Entry 3PS2 (X-ray diffraction, 2.30 A resolution); this record covers chain A.

[Chain A]
Protein: UDP-3-O-[3-hydroxymyristoyl] N-acetylglucosamine deacetylase
From: Escherichia coli IHE3034
Notes: EC 3.5.1.-
UniProtKB: D5CV28 (D5CV28_ECOKI); residues 1-300 here = UniProt positions 1-300
Amino-acid sequence (300 residues; numbered 1 to 300; the number before each row is that of its first residue):
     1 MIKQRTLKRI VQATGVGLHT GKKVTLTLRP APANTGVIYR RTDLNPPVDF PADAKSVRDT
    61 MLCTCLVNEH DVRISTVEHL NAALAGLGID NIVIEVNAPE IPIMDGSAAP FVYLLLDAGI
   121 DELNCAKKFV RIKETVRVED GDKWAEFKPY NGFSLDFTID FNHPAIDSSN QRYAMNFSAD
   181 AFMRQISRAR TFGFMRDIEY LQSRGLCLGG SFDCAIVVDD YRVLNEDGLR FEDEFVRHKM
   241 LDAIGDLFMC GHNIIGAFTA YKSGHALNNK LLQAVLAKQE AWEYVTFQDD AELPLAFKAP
Ion coordination: Zn2+: H79, H238, D242 (together with ZH4)
Ligand contacts:
  - UKW (4-ethynyl-N-[(1S,2R)-2-hydroxy-1-(oxocarbamoyl)propyl]benzamide): M61, F194, D197, Y200, L201
  - ZH4 (4-[4-(3-aminophenyl)buta-1,3-diyn-1-yl]-N-[(2S,3R)-3-hydroxy-1-nitroso-1-oxobutan-2-yl]benzamide): L18, M61, L62, C63, E78, H79, T191, F192, M195, I198, Q202, C207, G210, S211, F212, A215, V217, H238, K239, D242, H265
Reported in the primary citation:
  - binding site for ZH4: M195, I198, Q202, F212, V217
  - binding site for sulfate ion: K239

[Summary]
Ligands of chain A: compound ZH4 and compound UKW. The Zn2+ site is built by H79, H238 and D242. The paper
reports a binding site for ZH4 at M195, I198 and Q202 among others; a binding site for sulfate ion at K239.
Chain A is UDP-3-O-[3-hydroxymyristoyl] N-acetylglucosamine deacetylase (Escherichia coli IHE3034); the
structure, Crystal structure of the Escherichia Coli LPXC/LPC-012 complex, was determined by X-ray diffraction
(same publication as 3PS1 and 3PS3).
